2FJ9 - chain A; structure by X-ray diffraction, 1.60 A resolution.

== Chain A ==
Protein: Acyl-CoA-binding protein
Organism: Homo sapiens
UniProtKB: P07108 (ACBP_HUMAN); residues 2-87 here correspond to UniProt positions 1-86 (UniProt number = residue number - 1)
Amino-acid sequence (86 residues; numbered 2 to 87; the number before each row is that of its first residue):
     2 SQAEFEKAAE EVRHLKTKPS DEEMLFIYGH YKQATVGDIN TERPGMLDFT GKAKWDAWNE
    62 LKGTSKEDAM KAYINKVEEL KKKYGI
Bound ions: Zn2+: E11, H15; lead (II) ion: E61, D69 (together with chloride ion)
Reported in the primary citation:
  - lead (II) ion coordination: E61
  - Zn2+ coordination: E11, H15

== Summary ==
The lead (II) ion site is built by E61 and D69. The Zn2+ site is built by E11 and H15. The paper reports Zn2+
coordination by E11 and H15; lead (II) ion coordination by E61.
Chain A is Acyl-CoA-binding protein (Homo sapiens); the structure, High resolution crystal structure of the
unliganded human ACBP, was determined by X-ray diffraction, deposited together with 2CB8.
